Entry 8UKT (X-ray diffraction, 3.60 A resolution); this record covers chains B and J of the 13 polymer chains in the assembly.

[Chain B]
Protein: DNA-directed RNA polymerase II subunit RPB2
Source organism: Saccharomyces cerevisiae S288C
Notes: EC 2.7.7.6
UniProt: P08518 (RPB2_YEAST); residue numbers follow UniProt; this construct covers 1-1224
Chain sequence (1224 residues; row label = number of the first residue in the row):
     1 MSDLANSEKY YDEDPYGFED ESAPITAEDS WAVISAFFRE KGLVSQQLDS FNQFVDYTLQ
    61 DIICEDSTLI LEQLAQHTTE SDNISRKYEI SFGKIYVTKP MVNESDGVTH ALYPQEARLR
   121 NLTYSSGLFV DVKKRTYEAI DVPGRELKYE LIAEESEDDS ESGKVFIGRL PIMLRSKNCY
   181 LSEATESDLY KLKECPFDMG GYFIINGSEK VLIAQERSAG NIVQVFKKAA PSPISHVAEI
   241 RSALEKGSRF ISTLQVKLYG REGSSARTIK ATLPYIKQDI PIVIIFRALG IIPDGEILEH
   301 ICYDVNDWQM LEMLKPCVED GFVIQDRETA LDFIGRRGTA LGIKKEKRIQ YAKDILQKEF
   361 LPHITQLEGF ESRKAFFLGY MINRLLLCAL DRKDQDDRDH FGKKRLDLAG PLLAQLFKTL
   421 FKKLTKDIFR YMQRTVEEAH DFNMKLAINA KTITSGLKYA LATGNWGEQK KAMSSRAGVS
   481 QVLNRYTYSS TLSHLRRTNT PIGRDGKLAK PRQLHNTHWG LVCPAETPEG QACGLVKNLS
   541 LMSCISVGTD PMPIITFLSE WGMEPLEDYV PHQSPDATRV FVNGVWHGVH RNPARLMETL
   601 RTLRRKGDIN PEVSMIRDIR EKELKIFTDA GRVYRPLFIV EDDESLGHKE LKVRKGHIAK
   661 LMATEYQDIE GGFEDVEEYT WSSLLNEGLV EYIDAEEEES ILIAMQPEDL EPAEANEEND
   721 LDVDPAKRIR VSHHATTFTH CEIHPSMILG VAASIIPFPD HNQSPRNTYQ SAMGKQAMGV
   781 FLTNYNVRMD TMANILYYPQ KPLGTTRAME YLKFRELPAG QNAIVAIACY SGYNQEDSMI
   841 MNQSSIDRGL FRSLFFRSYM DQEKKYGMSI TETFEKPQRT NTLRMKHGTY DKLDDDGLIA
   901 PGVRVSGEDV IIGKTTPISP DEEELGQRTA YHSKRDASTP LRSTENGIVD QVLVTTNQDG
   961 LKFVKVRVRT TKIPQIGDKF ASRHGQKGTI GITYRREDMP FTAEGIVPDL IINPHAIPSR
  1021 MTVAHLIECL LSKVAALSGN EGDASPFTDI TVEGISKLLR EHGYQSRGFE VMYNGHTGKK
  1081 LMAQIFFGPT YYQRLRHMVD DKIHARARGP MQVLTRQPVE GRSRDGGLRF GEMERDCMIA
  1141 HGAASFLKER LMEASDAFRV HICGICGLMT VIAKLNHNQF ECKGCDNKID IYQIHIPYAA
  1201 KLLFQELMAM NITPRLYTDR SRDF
Unresolved in the structure: 1-19, 76-85, 139-161, 338-344, 439-445, 503-508, 669-675, 715-720, 920-929, 1222-1224
Ion coordination: Zn2+: Cys1163, Cys1166, Cys1182, Cys1185

[Chain J]
Protein: DNA-directed RNA polymerases I, II, and III subunit RPABC5
Source organism: Saccharomyces cerevisiae S288C
UniProt: P22139 (RPAB5_YEAST); residues 1-70 here = UniProt positions 1-70
Chain sequence (70 residues; numbered 1 to 70; the number before each row is that of its first residue):
     1 MIVPVRCFSC GKVVGDKWES YLNLLQEDEL DEGTALSRLG LKRYCCRRMI LTHVDLIEKF
    61 LRYNPLEKRD
Unresolved in the structure: 66-70
Ion coordination: Zn2+: Cys7, Cys10, Cys45, Cys46
Swiss-Prot annotation at these positions:
  - binding site (Zn(2+)): Cys7, Cys10, Cys45, Cys46
  - cross-link: Lys59 (Glycyl lysine isopeptide (Lys-Gly) (interchain with G-Cter in ubiquitin))

[Chain B / chain J interface]
Pairs across the interface (72):
  Glu186(B) with Arg62(J), salt bridge
  Tyr190(B) with Lys59(J); Arg62(J); Tyr63(J), hydrophobic
  Lys193(B) with Tyr63(J); Pro65(J)
  Cys195(B) with Tyr63(J)
  Pro196(B) with Tyr63(J)
  Val780(B) with Leu56(J), hydrophobic
  Thr783(B) with Lys59(J); Phe60(J); Tyr63(J), hydrogen bond
  Asn784(B) with Tyr63(J), hydrogen bond (backbone-side chain)
  Tyr785(B) with Met1(J); Phe60(J), hydrophobic
  Ile795(B) with Met1(J), hydrophobic
  Tyr797(B) with Met1(J), hydrogen bond (backbone-backbone)
  Tyr798(B) with Ile2(J); Val3(J); Pro4(J), hydrophobic
  Pro799(B) with Met1(J); Val54(J)
  Gln800(B) with Met49(J), hydrogen bond; Thr52(J), hydrogen bond
  Lys801(B) with Leu51(J), hydrogen bond (side chain-backbone); Thr52(J), hydrogen bond (backbone-backbone); Val54(J)
  Leu803(B) with Thr52(J)
  Arg815(B) with Val54(J)
  Glu816(B) with Val54(J); Leu56(J)
  Pro818(B) with Val54(J), hydrophobic
  Gln821(B) with Phe8(J)
  Asn822(B) with Arg48(J), hydrogen bond (backbone-side chain); Thr52(J)
  Ala823(B) with Arg48(J)
  Ile824(B) with Ser9(J); Tyr44(J), hydrophobic; Arg48(J)
  Asn842(B) with Phe8(J)
  Ser845(B) with Phe8(J), hydrogen bond (side chain-backbone)
  Arg848(B) with Cys7(J), hydrogen bond (side chain-backbone); Phe8(J), hydrogen bond (side chain-backbone); Cys10(J), hydrogen bond (side chain-backbone); Gly11(J)
  Gly849(B) with Phe8(J)
  Leu850(B) with Phe8(J)
  Arg996(B) with Ser9(J); Cys10(J), hydrogen bond (side chain-backbone)
  Glu1004(B) with Arg43(J); Tyr44(J)
  Ile1006(B) with Arg43(J); Tyr44(J); Cys45(J), hydrophobic
  Val1007(B) with Ser9(J)
  Asp1009(B) with Phe8(J); Ser9(J), hydrogen bond; Arg48(J), salt bridge
  Ala1036(B) with Tyr44(J), hydrophobic; Arg47(J)
  Leu1037(B) with Tyr44(J), hydrophobic; Arg47(J), hydrogen bond (backbone-side chain)
  Ser1038(B) with Asp31(J); Gly33(J)
  Gly1039(B) with Glu32(J); Gly33(J); Leu51(J)
  Asn1040(B) with Asp31(J), hydrogen bond; Glu32(J)
  Tyr1064(B) with Tyr44(J)
  Glu1070(B) with Tyr44(J), hydrogen bond
  Phe1087(B) with Tyr44(J)
Other interface residues (no listed pair), chain B (49 interface residues in all): Ser187, Glu194, Leu796, Leu817, Ser844, Lys1033, Ala1035, Pro1089
Other interface residues (no listed pair), chain J (30 interface residues in all): Arg6, Leu36, His53

[Overview]
The interface between chain B and chain J involves 49 residues on one side and 30 on the other; the contacts
include 17 hydrogen bonds and 2 salt bridges. Among the polar pairs are Glu186(B)-Arg62(J),
Asp1009(B)-Arg48(J) and Thr783(B)-Tyr63(J).
Here chain B is DNA-directed RNA polymerase II subunit RPB2 and chain J is DNA-directed RNA polymerases I, II,
and III subunit RPABC5, both from Saccharomyces cerevisiae S288C. Entry 8UKT (RNA polymerase II elongation
complex with Fapy-dG lesion with AMP added) was determined by X-ray diffraction (same publication as 8UKQ,
8UKR, 8UKS and 8UKU).
